6N09 - chains JC and I of the 60 polymer chains in the assembly; structure by electron microscopy, 3.50 A resolution.

# Chain JC
Protein: Microcompartments protein
From: Haliangium ochraceum (strain DSM 14365 / JCM 11303 / SMP-2)
UniProtKB: D0LID5 (D0LID5_HALO1); residue numbers follow UniProt; this construct covers 1-99
Sequence (99 residues; numbered 1 to 99; the number before each row is that of its first residue):
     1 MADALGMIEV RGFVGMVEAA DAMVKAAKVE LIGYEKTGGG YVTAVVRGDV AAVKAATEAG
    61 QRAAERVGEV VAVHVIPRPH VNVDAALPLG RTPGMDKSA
Unresolved in the structure: 1, 94-99
Swiss-Prot annotation at these positions:
  - mutagenesis: K28 (K28A: Forms larger hexamer patches, increases hexamer stacking), R78 (R78A: Forms smaller hexamer patches)

# Chain I
Protein: Microcompartments protein
From: Haliangium ochraceum (strain DSM 14365 / JCM 11303 / SMP-2)
UniProtKB: D0LID6 (D0LID6_HALO1); residues 1-212 here = UniProt positions 1-212
Sequence (212 residues; row label = number of the first residue in the row):
     1 MSITLRTYIF LDALQPQLAT FIGKTARGFL PVPGQASLWV EIAPGIAINR VTDAALKATK
    61 VQPAVQVVER AYGLLEVHHF DQGEVLAAGS TILDKLEVRE EGRLKPQVMT HQIIRAVEAY
   121 QTQIINRNSQ GMMILPGESL FILETQPAGY AVLAANEAEK AANVHLVNVT PYGAFGRLYL
   181 AGSEAEIDAA AEAAEAAIRS VSGVAQESFR DR
Unresolved in the structure: 1-2, 206-212

# Interface between chain JC and chain I
Residue-residue contacts (9; chain JC residue first):
  V50(JC) - A185(I)  hydrophobic
  V50(JC) - E186(I)
  A51(JC) - A185(I)  hydrophobic
  P77(JC) - A161(I)
  P77(JC) - A189(I)  hydrophobic
  R78(JC) - E159(I)  hydrogen bond (side chain-backbone)
  R78(JC) - A161(I)  hydrogen bond (backbone-backbone)
  R78(JC) - A162(I)  hydrogen bond (side chain-backbone)
  R78(JC) - N163(I)  hydrogen bond

# In short
4 residues of chain JC face 7 of chain I across their interface; the contacts include 4 hydrogen bonds. Polar
pairs include R78(JC)-E159(I), R78(JC)-A162(I) and R78(JC)-N163(I). From UniProt: 2 mutagenesis sites on chain
JC.
Here chain JC is Microcompartments protein and chain I is Microcompartments protein, both from Haliangium
ochraceum (strain DSM 14365 / JCM 11303 / SMP-2). Entry 6N09 (Cryo-EM structure of the HO BMC shell: subregion
classified for BMC-T: TD-TDTDTD) was determined by electron microscopy, deposited together with 6MZU, 6MZV,
6MZX, 6MZY, 6N06, 6N07, 6N0F and 6N0G.
